Entry 1SJ3 (X-ray diffraction, 2.20 A resolution); this record covers chains R and P.

Chain R:
Molecule: precursor form of the Hepatitis Delta virus ribozyme
From: Hepatitis delta virus
Notes: engineered mutation(s): C75U
Sequence (76 nucleotides; numbered 98 to 173; the number before each row is that of its first residue):
    98 GAUGGCCGGCAUGGUCCCAGCCUCCUCGCUGGCGCCGGCUGGGCAACACC
   148 AUUGCACUCCGGUGGUGAAUGGGACU
Not modelled in the structure: 98-99, 173
Bound ions: Mg2+: U123, U163

Chain P:
Name: small nuclear ribonucleoprotein A
From: Homo sapiens
Notes: fragment: RNA binding domain
Reference sequence: P09012 (SNRPA_HUMAN); residues 1-100 here = UniProt positions 1-100
Sequence (100 residues; each row starts with the number of its first residue):
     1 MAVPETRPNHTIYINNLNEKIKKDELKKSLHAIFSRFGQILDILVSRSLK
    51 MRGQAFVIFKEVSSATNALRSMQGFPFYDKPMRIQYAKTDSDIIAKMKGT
Not modelled in the structure: 1-3, 99-100
Construct notes: engineered mutation His31 (Tyr in P09012), Arg36 (Gln in P09012)
Curated features (UniProtKB/Swiss-Prot):
  - modified residue: Ala2 (N-acetylalanine), Lys60 (N6-acetyllysine)

How chain R and chain P interact:
Pairs across the interface - 43 pairs, chain R then chain P:
  C144(R) - Lys22(P)  salt bridge to the phosphate
  A148(R) - Leu49(P)  base contact
  A148(R) - Arg52(P)  hydrogen bond to the base
  U149(R) - Glu19(P)  hydrogen bond to the base
  U149(R) - Arg52(P)  base contact
  U150(R) - Asn15(P)  base contact
  U150(R) - Asn16(P)  hydrogen bond to the base
  U150(R) - Lys80(P)  hydrogen bond to the base
  U150(R) - Arg83(P)  hydrogen bond to the base
  G151(R) - Tyr13(P)  base contact
  G151(R) - Asn15(P)  hydrogen bond to the base
  G151(R) - Asn16(P)  hydrogen bond to the base
  G151(R) - Glu19(P)  hydrogen bond to the base
  G151(R) - Lys50(P)  hydrogen bond to the sugar
  G151(R) - Met51(P)  sugar contact
  G151(R) - Arg52(P)  base contact
  G151(R) - Gly53(P)  base contact
  G151(R) - Gln54(P)  hydrogen bond to the base
  C152(R) - Tyr13(P)  stacking on the base
  C152(R) - Met51(P)  sugar contact
  C152(R) - Gln54(P)  sugar contact
  C152(R) - Phe56(P)  base contact
  C152(R) - Gln85(P)  base contact
  C152(R) - Tyr86(P)  hydrogen bond to the base
  C152(R) - Ala87(P)  base contact
  C152(R) - Lys88(P)  hydrogen bond to the base
  A153(R) - Leu44(P)  base contact
  A153(R) - Lys50(P)  salt bridge to the phosphate
  A153(R) - Met51(P)  sugar contact
  A153(R) - Phe56(P)  stacking on the base
  A153(R) - Thr89(P)  hydrogen bond to the base
  A153(R) - Asp90(P)  base contact
  A153(R) - Ser91(P)  hydrogen bond to the base
  C154(R) - Thr89(P)  hydrogen bond to the base
  C154(R) - Asp90(P)  hydrogen bond to the base
  C154(R) - Ser91(P)  base contact
  C154(R) - Asp92(P)  hydrogen bond to the base
  C154(R) - Ile93(P)  base contact
  C157(R) - Ser46(P)  phosphate contact
  C157(R) - Ser48(P)  phosphate contact
  G158(R) - Ser48(P)  phosphate contact
  G158(R) - Leu49(P)  hydrogen bond to the phosphate
  G158(R) - Arg52(P)  hydrogen bond to the base
Interface residues without a listed pair, chain R (11 interface residues in all): A143
Interface residues without a listed pair, chain P (28 interface residues in all): Thr6, Leu17

In short:
Chain R and chain P form an interface of 11 and 28 residues respectively, with 19 hydrogen bonds, 2 salt
bridges and 2 aromatic stacking contacts. Among the polar pairs are A148(R)-Arg52(P), U149(R)-Glu19(P) and
U150(R)-Asn16(P). U123(R) and U163(R) coordinate Mg2+.
Chain R is precursor form of the Hepatitis Delta virus ribozyme (Hepatitis delta virus) and chain P is small
nuclear ribonucleoprotein A (Homo sapiens); the structure, Hepatitis Delta Virus Gemonic Ribozyme Precursor,
with Mg2+ Bound, was determined by X-ray diffraction together with 1SJ4, 1VBX, 1VBY, 1VBZ, 1VC0, 1VC5 and 1VC6
from the same study.
